5OM0 - chain A; structure by X-ray diffraction, 3.20 A resolution.

== Chain A ==
Name: 14-3-3 protein sigma, Zinc finger protein GLI1
Organism: Homo sapiens
Reference sequence: chimeric construct of P31947, P08151: residues 1-231 from P31947 (1433S_HUMAN) positions 1-231 (same numbers); residues 237-245 from P08151 positions 637-645 (UniProt number = residue number + 400)
Sequence (248 residues; each row starts with the number of its first residue; numbers below 1 keep their minus sign (Gly-2 is residue -2)):
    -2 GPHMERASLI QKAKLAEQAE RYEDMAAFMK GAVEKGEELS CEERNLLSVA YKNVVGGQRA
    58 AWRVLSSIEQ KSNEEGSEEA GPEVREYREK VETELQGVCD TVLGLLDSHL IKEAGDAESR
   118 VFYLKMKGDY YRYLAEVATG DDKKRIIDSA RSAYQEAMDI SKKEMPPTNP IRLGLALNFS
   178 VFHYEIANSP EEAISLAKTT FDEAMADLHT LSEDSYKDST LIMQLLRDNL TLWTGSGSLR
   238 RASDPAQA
Disordered / not traced: -2 to 0, 72-76, 234-245
Differences from the reference sequence: expression tag (-2 to 0); engineered mutation Ala77 (Lys in P31947); linker (232-236)
Modified residues: Ser240 (phosphoserine; SEP)
Curated features (UniProtKB/Swiss-Prot):
  - site (Interaction with phosphoserine on interacting protein): Arg56, Arg129
  - modified residue (Phosphoserine): Ser5, Ser74
Cystine bridges: Cys38 forms a disulfide with the same residue of a neighbouring copy of this chain
What the authors report for this chain:
  - post-translational modification sites: Ser240
  - interface residues: Cys38

== Overview ==
From the paper: the interface residue Cys38; a modification site at Ser240.
Chain A is 14-3-3 protein sigma, Zinc finger protein GLI1 (Homo sapiens); the structure, CH2 chimera of human
14-3-3 sigma with the Gli1 phosphopeptide around Ser640, was determined by X-ray diffraction together with
5OK9, 5OKF and 5OMA from the same study.
